Entry 8DCK (electron microscopy, 3.40 A resolution); this record covers chains B and C of the 12 polymer chains in the assembly.

Chain B:
Protein: Alpha-hemolysin translocation ATP-binding protein HlyB
From: Escherichia coli CFT073
UniProt: Q8FDZ8 (HLYB_ECOL6); numbering as in UniProt (aligned over 1-707)
Amino-acid sequence (707 residues; each row starts with the number of its first residue):
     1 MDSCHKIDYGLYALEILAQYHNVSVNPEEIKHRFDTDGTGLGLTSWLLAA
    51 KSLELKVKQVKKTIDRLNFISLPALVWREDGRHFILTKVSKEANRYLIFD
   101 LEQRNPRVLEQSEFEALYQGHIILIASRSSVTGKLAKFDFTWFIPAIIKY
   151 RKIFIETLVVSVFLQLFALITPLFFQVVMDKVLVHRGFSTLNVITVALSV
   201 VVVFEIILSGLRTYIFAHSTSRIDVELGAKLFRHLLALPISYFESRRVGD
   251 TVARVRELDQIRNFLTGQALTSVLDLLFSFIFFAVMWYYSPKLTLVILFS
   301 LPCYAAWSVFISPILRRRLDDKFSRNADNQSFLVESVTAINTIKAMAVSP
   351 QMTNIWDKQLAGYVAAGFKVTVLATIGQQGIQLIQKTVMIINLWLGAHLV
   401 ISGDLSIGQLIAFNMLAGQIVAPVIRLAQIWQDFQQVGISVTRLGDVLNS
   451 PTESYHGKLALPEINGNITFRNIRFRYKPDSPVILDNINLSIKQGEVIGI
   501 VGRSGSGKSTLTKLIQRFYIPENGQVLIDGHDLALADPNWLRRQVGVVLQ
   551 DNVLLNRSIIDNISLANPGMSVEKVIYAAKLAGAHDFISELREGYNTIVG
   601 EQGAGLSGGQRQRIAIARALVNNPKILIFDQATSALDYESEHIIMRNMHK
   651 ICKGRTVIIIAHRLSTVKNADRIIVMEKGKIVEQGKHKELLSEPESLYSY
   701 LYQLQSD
Not modelled in the structure: 1-136, 707
Sequence notes: engineered mutation Q631 (Glu in Q8FDZ8)
Bound ions: Mg2+: S509, Q550 (together with ATP)
Small-molecule neighbours:
  - ATP (adenosine-5'-triphosphate), molecule 1: E244, Y477, K478, I484, R503, S504, G505, S506, G507, K508, S509, T510, Q550, H662
  - ATP, molecule 2: L591, G605, L606, S607, G608, G609, Q610, A635
Curated features (UniProtKB/Swiss-Prot):
  - active site: H83
  - binding site (ATP): G502 to S509

Chain C:
Protein: Membrane fusion protein (MFP) family protein
From: Escherichia coli CFT073
UniProt: A0A0H2VCZ1 (A0A0H2VCZ1_ECOL6); numbering as in UniProt (aligned over 1-478)
Amino-acid sequence (478 residues; row label = number of the first residue in the row):
     1 MKTWLMGFSEFLLRYKLVWSETWKIRKQLDTPVREKDENEFLPAHLELIE
    51 TPVSRRPRLVAYFIMGFLVIAVILSVLGQVEIVATANGKLTLSGRSKEIK
   101 PIENSIVKEIIVKEGESVRKGDVLLKLTALGAEADTLKTQSSLLQTRLEQ
   151 TRYQILSRSIELNKLPELKLPDEPYFQNVSEEEVLRLTSLIKEQFSTWQN
   201 QKYQKELNLDKKRAERLTILARINRYENLSRVEKSRLDDFRSLLHKQAIA
   251 KHAVLEQENKYVEAANELRVYKSQLEQIESEILSAKEEYQLVTQLFKNEI
   301 LDKLRQTTDNIELLTLELEKNEERQQASVIRAPVSGKVQQLKVHTEGGVV
   351 TTAETLMVIVPEDDTLEVTALVQNKDIGFINVGQNAIIKVEAFPYTRYGY
   401 LVGKVKNINLDAIEDQKLGLVFNVIVSVEENDLSTGNKHIPLSSGMAVTA
   451 EIKTGMRSVISYLLSPLEESVTESLHER
Not modelled in the structure: 1-28, 66-478

Interface between chain B and chain C:
Contacting residue pairs - 18 pairs, chain B then chain C:
  I314(B) - L29(C)  hydrophobic
  I314(B) - D30(C)
  R317(B) - D30(C)  salt bridge
  R318(B) - L29(C)  hydrogen bond (side chain-backbone)
  R318(B) - D30(C)  salt bridge
  R318(B) - T31(C)  hydrogen bond (side chain-backbone)
  R325(B) - V33(C)
  D357(B) - P43(C)
  K358(B) - E38(C)
  A361(B) - E38(C)
  A361(B) - F41(C)
  A361(B) - L42(C)  hydrophobic
  G362(B) - E38(C)  hydrogen bond (backbone-side chain)
  A365(B) - V33(C)  hydrophobic
  A365(B) - D37(C)
  K369(B) - T31(C)  hydrogen bond (side chain-backbone)
  K369(B) - P32(C)
  K369(B) - V33(C)
Interface residues without a listed pair, chain B (13 interface residues in all): D321, A366, F368

In short:
13 residues of chain B and 10 residues of chain C are in contact; the contacts include 4 hydrogen bonds and 2
salt bridges. Polar pairs include R317(B)-D30(C), R318(B)-D30(C) and R318(B)-L29(C). Bound to chain B: ATP.
Chain B is Alpha-hemolysin translocation ATP-binding protein HlyB and chain C is Membrane fusion protein (MFP)
family protein, both from Escherichia coli CFT073; the structure, Structure of hemolysin A secretion system
HlyB/D complex, ATP-bound, was determined by electron microscopy together with 7SGR from the same study.
